Entry 5X8P (electron microscopy, 3.40 A resolution); this record covers chains 3 and A of the 58 polymer chains in the assembly.

[Chain 3]
Molecule: 50S ribosomal protein L34, chloroplastic
Source organism: Spinacia oleracea
UniProt: P82244 (RK34_SPIOL); residues 89-149 here correspond to UniProt positions 92-152 (UniProt number = residue number + 3)
Sequence (61 residues; numbered 89 to 149; the number before each row is that of its first residue):
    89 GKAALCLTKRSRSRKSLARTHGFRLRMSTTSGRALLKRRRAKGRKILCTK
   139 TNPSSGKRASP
Disordered / not traced: 89-90, 148-149

[Chain A]
Molecule: 23S rRNA
Source organism: Spinacia oleracea
Sequence (2810 nucleotides; numbered 1 to 2810; the number before each row is that of its first residue):
     1 UUCAAACGAGGAAAGGCUUACGGUGGAUACCUAGGCACCCAGAGACGAGG
    51 AAGGGCGUAUUAAUCGACGAAAUGCUUCGGGGAGUUGAAAAUAAGCAGAG
   101 AUCCGGAGAUUCCCGAAUAGGUCAACCUUUCGAACUUCUGCUGAAUCCAU
   151 GGGCAGGCAAGAGACAACCUGGCGAACUGAAACAUCUUAGUAGCCAGAGG
   201 AAAAGAAAGCAAAAGCGAUUCCCGUAGUAGCGGCGAGCGAAAUGGGAGCA
   251 GCCUAAACCGUGAAAACGGGGUUGUGGGAGAGCAAUACAAGCGUCGUGCU
   301 GCUAGGCGAAUCAGUGGAGUGCGGAACCCUAGAUGGUGAAAGUCCAGUAG
   351 CCGAAAGCAUCACUAGCUUAUGCUCUGACCCGAGUAGCAUGGGGCACGUG
   401 GAAUCCCGUGUGAAUCAGCAAGGACCACCUUGCAAGGCUAAAUACUCCUG
   451 GGUGACCGAUAGCGAAGUAGUACCGUGAGGGAAGGGUGAAAAGAACCCCC
   501 AUCGGGGAGUGAAAUAGAACAUGAAACCGUAAGCUCUCAAGCAGUGGGAG
   551 GGGGACCAGACCCUGACCGCGUGCCUGUUGAAGAAUGAGCCGGCGACUCA
   601 UAGGCAGUGGCUUGGUUAAGGGAACCCACCGGAGCCGUAGCGAAAGCGAG
   651 UCUUCAUAGGGCAAUUGUCACUGCUUAUGGACCCGAACCUGGGUGAUCUA
   701 UCCAUGACCAGGAUGAAGCUUGGGUGAAACUAAGUGGAGGUCCGAACCGA
   751 CUGAUGUUGAAGAAUCAGCGGAUGAGUUGUGGUUAGGGGUGAAAUGCCAC
   801 UCGAACCCAGAGCUAGCUGGUUCUCCCCGAAAUGCGUUGAGGCGCAGCAG
   851 UUGACUGGACAUCUAGGGGUAAAGCACUGUUUCGGUGCGGGCCGCGAGAG
   901 CGGUACCAAAUCGAGGCAAACUCUGAAUACUAGAUAUGACCUCCAAAUAA
   951 CAGGGGUCAAGGUCGGCCAGUGAGACGAUGGGGGAUAAGCUUCAUCGUCG
  1001 AGAGGGAAACAGCCCGGAUCACCAGCUAAGGCCCCUAAAUGACCGCUCAG
  1051 UGAUAAAGGAGGUAGGGGUGCAGAGACAGCCAGGAGGUUUGCCUAGAAGC
  1101 AGCCACCCUUGAAAGAGUGCGUAAUAGCUCACUGAUCGAGCGCUCUUGCG
  1151 CCGAAGAUGAACGGGGCUAAGCGGUCUGCCGAAGCUGUGGGAUGUAAAAA
  1201 AACAUCGGUAGGGGAGCGUUCCGUGUUAGGGAGAAACGCGUGCGUGAGCC
  1251 GCGUUGGACGAAGCGGAAGCGAGAAUGUCGGCUUGAGUAACGCAAACAUU
  1301 GGUGAGAAUCCAAUGCCCCGAAAACCUAAGGGUUCCUCCGCAAGGUUCGU
  1351 CCACGGAGGGUGAGUCAGGGCCUAAGAUCAGGCCGAAAGGCGUAGUCGAU
  1401 GGACAACAGGUGAAUAUUCCUGUACUACCCCUUGUUGGUCCCGAGGGACG
  1451 GAGGAGGCUAGGUUAGCCGAAAGAUGGUUAUCGGUUCAAGGACGCAAGGU
  1501 GACCCUGUUUUUCAGGGUAAGAAGGGGUAGAGAAAAUGCCUCGAGCCAAU
  1551 GUUCGAGUACCAGGCGCUACGGCGCUGAAGUAACCGAUGCCAUACUCCCA
  1601 GGAAAAGCUCGAACGACCUUCAACAAAAGGGUACCUGUACCCGAAACCGA
  1651 CACAGGUAGGUAGGUAGAGAAUACCUAGGGGCGCGAGACAACUCUCUCUA
  1701 AGGAACUCGGCAAAAUAGCCCCGUAACUUCGGGAGAAGGGGUGCCCCCUC
  1751 ACAAAGGGGGUCGAAGUGACCAGGCCCGGGCGACUGUUUACCAAAAACAC
  1801 AGGUCUCCGCAAAGUCGUAAGACCAUGUAUGGGGGCUGACGCCUGCCCAG
  1851 UGCCGGAAGGUCAAGGAAGUUGGUGACCUGAUGACAGGGGAGCCGGCGAC
  1901 CGAAGCCCCGGUGAACGGCGGCCGUAACUAUAACGGUCCUAAGGUAGCGA
  1951 AAUUCCUUGUCGGGUAAGUUCCGACCCGCACGAAAGGCGUAACGAUCUGG
  2001 GCACUGUCUCGGAGAGAGGCUCGGUGAAAUAGACAUGUCUGUGAAGAUGC
  2051 GGACUACCUGCACCUGGACAGAAAGACCCUAUGAAGCUUUACUGUUCCCU
  2101 GGGAUUGGCUUUGGGCUUUUCCUGCGCAGCUUAGGUGGAAGGCGAAGAAG
  2151 GCCCCCUUCCGGGGGGGCCCGAGCCAUCAGUGAGAUACCACUCUGGAAGA
  2201 GCUAGAAUUCUAACCUUGUGUCAGGACCUACGGGCCAAGGGACAUUCUCA
  2251 GGUAGACAGUUUCUAUGGGGCGUAGGCCUCCCAAAAGGUAACGGAGGCGU
  2301 GCAAAGGUUUCCUCGGGCCGGACGGAGAUUGGCCCUCGAGUGCAAAGGCA
  2351 GAAGGGAGCUUGACUGCAAGACCCACCCGUCGAGCAGGGACGAAAGUCGG
  2401 CCUUAGUGAUCCGACGGUGCCGAGUGGAAGGGCCGUCGCUCAACGGAUAA
  2451 AAGUUACUCUAGGGAUAACAGGCUGAUCUUCCCCAAGAGUUCACAUCGAC
  2501 GGGAAGGUUUGGCACCUCGAUGUCGGCUCUUCGCCACCUGGGGCUGUAGU
  2551 AUGUUCCAAGGGUUGGGCUGUUCGCCCAUUAAAGCGGUACGUGAGCUGGG
  2601 UUCAGAACGUCGUGAGACAGUUCGGUCCAUAUCCGGUGUGGGCGUUAGAG
  2651 CAUUGAGAGGACCUUUCCCUAGUACGAGAGGACCGGGAAGGACGCACCUC
  2701 UGGUGUACCAGUUAUCGUGCCCACGGUAAACGCUGGGUAGCCAAGUGCGG
  2751 AGCGGAUAACUGCUGAAAGCAUCUAAGUAGUAAGCCCACCCCAAGAUGAG
  2801 UGCUCUCCUA
Disordered / not traced: 1

[Chain 3 / chain A interface]
Pairs across the interface (102):
  Ala-91(3) / G749(A)  phosphate contact
  Ala-91(3) / G1656(A)  sugar contact
  Leu-93(3) / A763(A)  phosphate contact
  Leu-93(3) / G1649(A)  sugar contact
  Cys-94(3) / C800(A)  sugar contact
  Cys-94(3) / A1790(A)  sugar contact
  Cys-94(3) / C1791(A)  hydrogen bond to the base
  Leu-95(3) / C698(A)  sugar contact
  Leu-95(3) / C1648(A)  sugar contact
  Leu-95(3) / G1649(A)  sugar contact
  Leu-95(3) / G1655(A)  base contact
  Thr-96(3) / U476(A)  hydrogen bond to the phosphate
  Thr-96(3) / U697(A)  hydrogen bond to the sugar
  Thr-96(3) / C698(A)  sugar contact
  Thr-96(3) / A799(A)  phosphate contact
  Thr-96(3) / C800(A)  phosphate contact
  Lys-97(3) / U476(A)  phosphate contact
  Lys-97(3) / U697(A)  base contact
  Lys-97(3) / C1648(A)  hydrogen bond to the sugar
  Lys-97(3) / G1649(A)  phosphate contact
  Arg-98(3) / U697(A)  hydrogen bond to the base
  Arg-98(3) / C698(A)  phosphate contact
  Ser-99(3) / U697(A)  base contact
  Ser-99(3) / A1329(A)  hydrogen bond to the sugar
  Arg-100(3) / U697(A)  hydrogen bond to the base
  Arg-100(3) / G781(A)  salt bridge to the phosphate
  Arg-100(3) / A1329(A)  sugar contact
  Arg-100(3) / G1330(A)  sugar contact
  Ser-101(3) / G781(A)  phosphate contact
  Ser-101(3) / A1329(A)  phosphate contact
  Ser-101(3) / G1330(A)  hydrogen bond to the phosphate
  Arg-102(3) / G1330(A)  hydrogen bond to the phosphate
  Arg-102(3) / G1331(A)  salt bridge to the phosphate
  Lys-103(3) / C123(A)  base contact
  Lys-103(3) / G781(A)  sugar contact
  Ser-104(3) / G781(A)  hydrogen bond to the phosphate
  Ser-104(3) / G782(A)  hydrogen bond to the phosphate
  Leu-105(3) / U697(A)  base contact
  Ala-106(3) / C123(A)  sugar contact
  Ala-106(3) / A124(A)  phosphate contact
  Arg-107(3) / C123(A)  salt bridge to the phosphate
  Arg-107(3) / G782(A)  phosphate contact
  Arg-107(3) / G1398(A)  sugar contact
  Arg-107(3) / A1399(A)  salt bridge to the phosphate
  Thr-108(3) / A696(A)  phosphate contact
  His-109(3) / U476(A)  hydrogen bond to the base
  His-109(3) / G477(A)  hydrogen bond to the sugar
  His-109(3) / G695(A)  salt bridge to the phosphate
  Gly-110(3) / A124(A)  phosphate contact
  Phe-111(3) / G115(A)  sugar contact
  Phe-111(3) / A124(A)  stacking on the base
  Arg-112(3) / U122(A)  base contact
  Arg-112(3) / C123(A)  salt bridge to the phosphate
  Arg-112(3) / A124(A)  hydrogen bond to the phosphate
  Arg-114(3) / G477(A)  sugar contact
  Arg-114(3) / A478(A)  salt bridge to the phosphate
  Arg-114(3) / G695(A)  salt bridge to the phosphate
  Met-115(3) / A116(A)  phosphate contact
  Thr-118(3) / A196(A)  phosphate contact
  Thr-118(3) / A1388(A)  hydrogen bond to the phosphate
  Thr-118(3) / G1389(A)  hydrogen bond to the phosphate
  Ser-119(3) / G693(A)  hydrogen bond to the phosphate
  Ser-119(3) / U694(A)  hydrogen bond to the phosphate
  Ala-122(3) / C195(A)  phosphate contact
  Leu-123(3) / A478(A)  sugar contact
  Leu-123(3) / G693(A)  sugar contact
  Leu-123(3) / U694(A)  sugar contact
  Lys-125(3) / A164(A)  salt bridge to the phosphate
  Lys-125(3) / C165(A)  salt bridge to the phosphate
  Arg-126(3) / A478(A)  hydrogen bond to the phosphate
  Arg-126(3) / G479(A)  salt bridge to the phosphate
  Arg-126(3) / G693(A)  sugar contact
  Arg-127(3) / A478(A)  salt bridge to the phosphate
  Arg-127(3) / G479(A)  phosphate contact
  Arg-128(3) / A52(A)  hydrogen bond to the base
  Arg-128(3) / G115(A)  sugar contact
  Arg-128(3) / A124(A)  base contact
  Lys-130(3) / G470(A)  base contact
  Lys-130(3) / G480(A)  salt bridge to the phosphate
  Lys-130(3) / G481(A)  base contact
  Gly-131(3) / G470(A)  sugar contact
  Gly-131(3) / U471(A)  phosphate contact
  Arg-132(3) / G470(A)  hydrogen bond to the sugar
  Arg-132(3) / U471(A)  phosphate contact
  Arg-132(3) / G479(A)  hydrogen bond to the base
  Arg-132(3) / G480(A)  hydrogen bond to the base
  Arg-132(3) / G481(A)  hydrogen bond to the base
  Lys-133(3) / U471(A)  hydrogen bond to the phosphate
  Leu-135(3) / A124(A)  base contact
  Thr-137(3) / G477(A)  phosphate contact
  Lys-138(3) / A124(A)  phosphate contact
  Thr-139(3) / C123(A)  base contact
  Thr-139(3) / A125(A)  phosphate contact
  Asn-140(3) / C123(A)  base contact
  Asn-140(3) / A125(A)  hydrogen bond to the phosphate
  Pro-141(3) / C123(A)  sugar contact
  Pro-141(3) / A125(A)  phosphate contact
  Ser-142(3) / C126(A)  sugar contact
  Ser-142(3) / U1636(A)  hydrogen bond to the sugar
  Ser-142(3) / G1637(A)  sugar contact
  Ser-143(3) / G1637(A)  hydrogen bond to the phosphate
  Arg-146(3) / C56(A)  sugar contact
Also at the interface, not in a pair above, chain 3 (47 interface residues in all): Ala-92, Gly-120, Arg-121
Also at the interface, not in a pair above, chain A (54 interface residues in all): G53, A472, U699, A764, U780, C1647

[Summary]
The interface between chain 3 and chain A involves 47 residues on one side and 54 on the other, with 28
hydrogen bonds, 13 salt bridges and 1 aromatic stacking contact. Polar contacts include Cys-94(3)/C1791(A),
Arg-98(3)/U697(A) and Arg-100(3)/U697(A).
Chain 3 is 50S ribosomal protein L34, chloroplastic and chain A is 23S rRNA, both from Spinacia oleracea; the
structure, Structure of the 70S chloroplast ribosome from spinach, was determined by electron microscopy
together with 5X8R and 5X8T from the same study.
